4O6W - chains A and C; structure by X-ray diffraction, 1.45 A resolution.

# Chain A
Molecule: Serine/threonine-protein kinase PLK1
From: Homo sapiens
Notes: EC 2.7.11.21; fragment: Polo box domain
UniProt: P53350 (PLK1_HUMAN); numbering as in UniProt (aligned over 371-603)
Amino-acid sequence (237 residues; numbered 367 to 603; the number before each row is that of its first residue):
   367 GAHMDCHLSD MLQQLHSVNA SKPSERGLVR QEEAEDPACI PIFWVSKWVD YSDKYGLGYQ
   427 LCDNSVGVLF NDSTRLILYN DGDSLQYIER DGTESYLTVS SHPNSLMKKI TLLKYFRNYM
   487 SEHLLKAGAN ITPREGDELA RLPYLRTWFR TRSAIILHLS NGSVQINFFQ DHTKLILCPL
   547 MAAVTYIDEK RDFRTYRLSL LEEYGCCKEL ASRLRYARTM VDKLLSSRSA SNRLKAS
Not modelled in the structure: 367-372, 502-506, 595-603
Construct notes: expression tag (367-370)
UniProt features mapped onto this chain:
  - region: A493 to R507 (Linker), H538 to K540 (Important for interaction with phosphorylated proteins)
  - modified residue: S375 (Phosphoserine), S450 (Phosphoserine), T498 (Phosphothreonine)
  - cross-link: K492 (Glycyl lysine isopeptide (Lys-Gly) (interchain with G-Cter in ubiquitin))
  - mutagenesis: W414 (W414F: Abolishes interaction with CDC25C and reduces centrosomal localization; W414F: No effect on centrosomal localization, nor on S-phase progression; when asscociated with A-427 ...), V415 (V415A: Loss of centrosomal localization and of S-phase progression; when associated with A- 414 and A-427), L427 (L427A: No effect on centrosomal localization, nor on S-phase progression; when associated with A-414. Loss of centrosomal localization and of S-phase progression; when associated with A- 414 and A-415), K492 (K492R: Severe mitotic defects leading to prometaphase delay. Increased localization at kinetochores leading to increased levels of phosphorylated BUBR1), H538 (H538A: In pincer mutant; loss of centrosomal location and decreased interaction with phosphorylated CDC25C and BUB1; when associated with M-540), K540 (K540M: In pincer mutant; loss of centrosomal location and decreased interaction with phosphorylated CDC25C and BUB1; when associated with A-538)
From the paper describing this entry:
  - specificity-determining residues: R516, F535 (by similarity / conservation)

# Chain C
Molecule: Peptide-Based inhibitor
Amino-acid sequence (7 residues; row label = number of the first residue in the row):
     1 XPLHSTX
Modified / non-standard residues: ACE (acetyl group) at position 1, NH2 (amino group) at position 7; H4 (3-{3-[(3R)-3,4-dihydroxybutyl]-1-(8-phenyloctyl)-1H-imidazol-3-ium-5-yl}-L-alanine; 2SO); T6 (phosphothreonine; TPO)

# Interface between chain A and chain C
Contacting residue pairs - 24 pairs, chain A then chain C:
  K413(A) - S5(C)
  W414(A) - P2(C)
  W414(A) - L3(C)
  W414(A) - H4(C)
  W414(A) - S5(C)  hydrogen bond (backbone-side chain)
  V415(A) - L3(C)
  V415(A) - H4(C)
  D416(A) - L3(C)  hydrogen bond (backbone-backbone)
  Y417(A) - H4(C)
  Y421(A) - H4(C)
  L478(A) - H4(C)
  Y481(A) - H4(C)
  F482(A) - H4(C)
  Y485(A) - H4(C)
  L490(A) - H4(C)
  L490(A) - S5(C)
  L490(A) - T6(C)
  L491(A) - T6(C)  hydrogen bond (backbone-backbone)
  R516(A) - ACE_1(C)  hydrogen bond (side chain-backbone)
  R516(A) - P2(C)  hydrogen bond (side chain-backbone)
  R516(A) - L3(C)
  F535(A) - P2(C)  hydrophobic
  H538(A) - T6(C)
  K540(A) - T6(C)
Also at the interface, not in a pair above, chain A (18 interface residues in all): N533, F534
Also at the interface, not in a pair above, chain C (7 interface residues in all): NH2_7

# Overview
Chain A and chain C form an interface of 18 and 7 residues respectively; the contacts include 5 hydrogen
bonds. Polar pairs include W414(A)-S5(C), R516(A)-ACE_1(C) and R516(A)-P2(C). From UniProt: 6 mutagenesis
sites on chain A. From the paper: specificity determinants R516(A) and F535(A).
Chain A is Serine/threonine-protein kinase PLK1 (Homo sapiens) and chain C is Peptide-Based inhibitor; the
structure, Peptide-Based Inhibitors of Plk1 Polo-box Domain, was determined by X-ray diffraction.
